1BVD - chain A; structure by X-ray diffraction, 1.40 A resolution.

== Chain A ==
Protein: Apomyoglobin
Source organism: Physeter catodon
UniProt: P02185 (MYG_PHYCA); numbering as in UniProt (aligned over 1-153)
Sequence (153 residues; each row starts with the number of its first residue):
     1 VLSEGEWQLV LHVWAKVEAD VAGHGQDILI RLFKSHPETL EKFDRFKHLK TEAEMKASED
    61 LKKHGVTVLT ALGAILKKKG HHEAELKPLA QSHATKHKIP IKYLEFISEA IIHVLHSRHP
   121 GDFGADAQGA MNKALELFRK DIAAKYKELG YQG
Residues lining bound ligands: biliverdine ix alpha (BLA): T39, K42, F43, R45, H64, T67, V68, A71, L72, I75, P88, L89, S92, H93, H97, I99, Y103, L104, I107, F138

== Overview ==
Bound to chain A: biliverdine ix alpha.
Chain A is Apomyoglobin (Physeter catodon); the structure, Structure of a biliverdin apomyoglobin complex
(form B) at 98 K, was determined by X-ray diffraction, deposited together with 1BVC.
